Entry 7XW9 (electron microscopy, 2.70 A resolution); this record covers chains B and G of the 6 polymer chains in the assembly.

Chain B:
Protein: Guanine nucleotide-binding protein G(I)/G(S)/G(T) subunit beta-1
Organism: Rattus norvegicus
UniProt: P54311 (GBB1_RAT); numbering as in UniProt (aligned over 2-340)
Sequence (345 residues; numbered -4 to 340; the number before each row is that of its first residue; numbers below 1 keep their minus sign (Met-4 is residue -4)):
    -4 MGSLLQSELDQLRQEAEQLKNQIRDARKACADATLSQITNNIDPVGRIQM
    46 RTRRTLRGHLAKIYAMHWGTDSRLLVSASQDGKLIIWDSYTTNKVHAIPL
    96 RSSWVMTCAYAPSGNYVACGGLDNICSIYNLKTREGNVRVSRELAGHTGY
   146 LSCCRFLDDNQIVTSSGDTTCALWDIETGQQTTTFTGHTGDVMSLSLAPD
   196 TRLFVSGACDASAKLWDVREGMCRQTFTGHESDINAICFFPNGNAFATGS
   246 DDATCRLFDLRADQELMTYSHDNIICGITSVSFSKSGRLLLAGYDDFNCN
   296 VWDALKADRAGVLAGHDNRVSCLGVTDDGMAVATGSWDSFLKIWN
Disordered / not traced: -4 to 2
Sequence notes: initiating methionine (-4); expression tag (-3 to 1)
Curated features (UniProtKB/Swiss-Prot):
  - modified residue: Ser2 (N-acetylserine), His266 (Phosphohistidine)

Chain G:
Protein: Guanine nucleotide-binding protein G(I)/G(S)/G(O) subunit gamma-2
Organism: Bos taurus
UniProt: P63212 (GBG2_BOVIN); residue numbers follow UniProt; this construct covers 2-71
Sequence (70 residues; row label = number of the first residue in the row):
     2 ASNNTASIAQARKLVEQLKMEANIDRIKVSKAAADLMAYCEAHAKEDPLL
    52 TPVPASENPFREKKFFCAIL
Disordered / not traced: 2-6, 63-71
Curated features (UniProtKB/Swiss-Prot):
  - modified residue: Ala2 (N-acetylalanine), Cys68 (Cysteine methyl ester)
  - lipidation: Cys68 (S-geranylgeranyl cysteine)

Chain B / chain G interface:
Contacting residue pairs - 75 pairs, chain B then chain G:
  Leu4(B) with Ala12(G), hydrophobic
  Leu7(B) with Ala12(G), hydrophobic; Val16(G)
  Glu10(B) with Val16(G)
  Ala11(B) with Leu19(G)
  Leu14(B) with Val16(G); Leu19(G), hydrophobic; Lys20(G)
  Lys15(B) with Leu19(G)
  Ile18(B) with Leu19(G); Ala23(G), hydrophobic; Arg27(G)
  Ala21(B) with Arg27(G)
  Cys25(B) with Arg27(G); Lys29(G); Val30(G), hydrogen bond (backbone-backbone)
  Ala26(B) with Val30(G), hydrophobic
  Asp27(B) with Lys29(G); Val30(G), hydrogen bond (side chain-backbone); Ser31(G), hydrogen bond (side chain-backbone)
  Ala28(B) with Val30(G)
  Leu30(B) with Ala34(G), hydrophobic
  Ile33(B) with Ser31(G); Ala34(G), hydrophobic
  Ile37(B) with Met38(G), hydrophobic
  Val40(B) with Leu51(G), hydrophobic
  Met45(B) with Leu50(G), hydrophobic
  Arg48(B) with Asn59(G); Phe61(G), hydrogen bond (side chain-backbone); Arg62(G)
  Arg49(B) with Pro60(G); Phe61(G)
  Ser84(B) with Phe61(G)
  Tyr85(B) with Pro60(G); Phe61(G), hydrophobic
  Met217(B) with Met21(G), hydrophobic
  Cys218(B) with Gln18(G), hydrogen bond (backbone-side chain); Glu22(G)
  Arg219(B) with Glu22(G); Ile25(G)
  Gln220(B) with Ile25(G)
  Thr221(B) with Glu22(G), hydrogen bond
  Phe235(B) with Leu37(G), hydrophobic; Cys41(G), hydrophobic
  Pro236(B) with Tyr40(G)
  Asn237(B) with Leu37(G); Tyr40(G)
  Asp254(B) with Ala33(G)
  Arg256(B) with Asp26(G); Arg27(G); Ile28(G), hydrogen bond (backbone-backbone); Asp36(G), salt bridge
  Ala257(B) with Ile28(G)
  Gln259(B) with Val30(G)
  Leu261(B) with Val30(G), hydrophobic; Leu37(G), hydrophobic
  Ser279(B) with Asp48(G), hydrogen bond
  Lys280(B) with Glu47(G); Asp48(G)
  Ser281(B) with Tyr40(G); Cys41(G); His44(G); Asp48(G), hydrogen bond
  Arg283(B) with Leu51(G)
  Asp323(B) with Pro49(G)
  Gly324(B) with Pro49(G); Leu50(G)
  Met325(B) with Pro49(G), hydrophobic; Leu50(G); Val54(G), hydrophobic; Glu58(G); Pro60(G)
  Ala326(B) with Phe61(G), hydrophobic
  Val327(B) with Leu50(G), hydrophobic
  Asn340(B) with Asn59(G), hydrogen bond
Also at the interface, not in a pair above, chain B (55 interface residues in all): Thr34, Ile43, Trp63, Ser67, Leu252, Asp258, Gly282, Leu284, Leu300, Val320, Ile338
Also at the interface, not in a pair above, chain G (39 interface residues in all): Ser8, Ile9, Arg13, Lys32, Glu42

In short:
The interface between chain B and chain G involves 55 residues on one side and 39 on the other, with 10
hydrogen bonds and 1 salt bridge. Among the polar pairs are Arg256(B)-Asp36(G), Asp27(B)-Val30(G) and
Asp27(B)-Ser31(G).
Chain B is Guanine nucleotide-binding protein G(I)/G(S)/G(T) subunit beta-1 (Rattus norvegicus) and chain G is
Guanine nucleotide-binding protein G(I)/G(S)/G(O) subunit gamma-2 (Bos taurus); the structure, Cryo-EM
structure of the TRH-bound human TRHR-Gq complex, was determined by electron microscopy.
